3EFD - chains L and H of the 3 polymer chains in the assembly; structure by X-ray diffraction, 2.60 A resolution.

Chain L:
Protein: FabL
Organism: Mus musculus
Amino-acid sequence (211 residues; row label = number of the first residue in the row):
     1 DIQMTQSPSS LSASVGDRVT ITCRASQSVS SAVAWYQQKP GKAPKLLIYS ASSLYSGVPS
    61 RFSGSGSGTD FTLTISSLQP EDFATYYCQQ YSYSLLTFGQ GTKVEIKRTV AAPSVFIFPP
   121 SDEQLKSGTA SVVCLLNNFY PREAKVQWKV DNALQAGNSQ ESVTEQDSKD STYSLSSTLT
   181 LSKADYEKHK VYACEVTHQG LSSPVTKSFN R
Cystine bridges: C23-C88, C134-C194

Chain H:
Protein: FabH
Organism: Mus musculus
Amino-acid sequence (222 residues; each row starts with the number of its first residue; note: 3 numbers in that range are skipped by the numbering (no residue carries them; nothing is unmodelled there)):
     1 EVQLVESGGG LVQPGGSLRL SCAASGFNLS YSSMHWVRQA PGKGLEWVAY ISPSYGYTSY
    61 ADSVKGRFTI SADTSKNTAY LQMNSLRAED TAVYYCARSW EAYWRWSAMD YWGQGTLVTV
   121 SSASTK
   130 GPSVFPLAPS SKSTSGGTAA LGCLVKDYFP EPVTVSWNSG ALTSGVHTFP AVLQSSGLYS
   190 LSSVVTVPSS SLGTQTYICN VNHKPSNTKV DKKVEP
Unresolved in the structure: 130-132, 140-143
Cystine bridges: C22-C96, C152-C208

Chain L / chain H interface:
Residue-residue contacts - 76 pairs, chain L then chain H:
  A34(L) with A108(H), hydrophobic
  Y36(L) with A108(H); M109(H), hydrogen bond (side chain-backbone); W112(H), hydrophobic
  Q38(L) with Q39(H), hydrogen bond; Y95(H), hydrogen bond
  K42(L) with Y95(H), hydrogen bond (backbone-side chain)
  A43(L) with Y95(H), hydrophobic; W112(H), hydrophobic; G113(H)
  P44(L) with L45(H), hydrophobic; W112(H)
  L46(L) with M109(H); D110(H)
  Y49(L) with W100(H), hydrophobic; A108(H), hydrophobic
  Y55(L) with D110(H); Y111(H)
  Y87(L) with Q39(H), hydrogen bond; K43(H); G44(H); L45(H), hydrophobic
  Q89(L) with M109(H)
  Y91(L) with W104(H); R105(H); S107(H)
  S92(L) with W104(H); R105(H), hydrogen bond
  Y93(L) with W104(H)
  S94(L) with W47(H); W104(H)
  L95(L) with Y60(H); D62(H)
  L96(L) with H35(H); W47(H); W104(H), hydrophobic; M109(H), hydrophobic
  F98(L) with V37(H), hydrophobic; L45(H); W47(H)
  P113(L) with S144(H), hydrogen bond (backbone-side chain)
  S114(L) with S144(H); G145(H)
  V115(L) with S144(H), hydrogen bond (backbone-side chain)
  F116(L) with S144(H); T147(H); A148(H), hydrophobic; A149(H), hydrophobic
  F118(L) with L136(H); A137(H); A149(H); L150(H), hydrophobic
  P119(L) with L136(H)
  S121(L) with P135(H), hydrogen bond (side chain-backbone)
  E123(L) with P135(H); K221(H), salt bridge
  Q124(L) with F134(H)
  S131(L) with L153(H); K155(H)
  V133(L) with L136(H), hydrophobic
  L135(L) with V193(H), hydrophobic
  N137(L) with H176(H); T195(H), hydrogen bond
  N138(L) with H176(H)
  Q160(L) with V181(H); L182(H)
  S162(L) with F178(H); P179(H), hydrogen bond (side chain-backbone)
  V163(L) with P179(H)
  T164(L) with H176(H)
  S174(L) with H176(H), hydrogen bond; F178(H)
  L175(L) with F178(H)
  S176(L) with F178(H); S191(H), hydrogen bond
  K207(L) with S144(H)
Also at the interface, not in a pair above, chain H (47 interface residues in all): E46, Y57, A61, P138, G151, T177

Overview:
40 residues of chain L and 47 residues of chain H are in contact; the contacts include 13 hydrogen bonds and 1
salt bridge. Polar pairs include E123(L)-K221(H), Y36(L)-M109(H) and Q38(L)-Q39(H).
Here chain L is FabL and chain H is FabH, both from Mus musculus. Entry 3EFD (The crystal structure of the
cytoplasmic domain of KcsA) was determined by X-ray diffraction.
